Entry 5DO0 (X-ray diffraction, 2.60 A resolution); this record covers chains B and A.

# Chain B (and A)
Protein: protein lysine methyltransferase 1
Source organism: Rickettsia prowazekii (strain Madrid E)
Notes: chain A of this document is another copy of the same molecule, construct and numbering; everything in this record applies to it too
Reference sequence: O05979 (Y789_RICPR); numbering as in UniProt (aligned over 1-553)
Sequence (554 residues; numbered 0 to 553; the number before each row is that of its first residue; numbering starts at 0):
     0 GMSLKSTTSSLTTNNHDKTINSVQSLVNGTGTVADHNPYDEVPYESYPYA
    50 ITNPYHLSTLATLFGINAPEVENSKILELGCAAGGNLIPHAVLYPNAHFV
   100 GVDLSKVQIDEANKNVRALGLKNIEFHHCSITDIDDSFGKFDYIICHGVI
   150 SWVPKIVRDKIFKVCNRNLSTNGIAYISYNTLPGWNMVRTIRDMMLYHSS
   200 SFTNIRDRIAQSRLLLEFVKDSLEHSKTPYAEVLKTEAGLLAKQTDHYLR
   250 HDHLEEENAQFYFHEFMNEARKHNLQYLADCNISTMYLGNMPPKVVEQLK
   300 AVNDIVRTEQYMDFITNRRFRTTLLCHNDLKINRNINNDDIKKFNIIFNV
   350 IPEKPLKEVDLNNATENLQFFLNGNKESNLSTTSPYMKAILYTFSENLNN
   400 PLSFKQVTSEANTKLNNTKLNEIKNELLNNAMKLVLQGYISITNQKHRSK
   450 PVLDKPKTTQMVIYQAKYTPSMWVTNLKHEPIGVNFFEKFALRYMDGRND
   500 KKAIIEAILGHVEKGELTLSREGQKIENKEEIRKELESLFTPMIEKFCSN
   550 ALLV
Unresolved in the structure: 0-42 (chain A: 0-42, 200-205)
Construct notes: expression tag (0)

# How chain B and chain A interact
Contacting residue pairs (56; chain B residue first):
  P182(B) with T189(A)
  N185(B) with N185(A); R188(A); T189(A)
  R188(B) with N185(A); R188(A)
  T189(B) with P182(A); N185(A); F313(A)
  D192(B) with Y261(A), hydrogen bond
  M193(B) with F313(A), hydrophobic
  Y196(B) with H263(A); R306(A), hydrogen bond (backbone-side chain); Q309(A); Y310(A), hydrophobic
  H197(B) with R306(A); Y310(A), hydrogen bond
  S199(B) with R306(A)
  S200(B) with R306(A)
  D220(B) with P291(A); K293(A), salt bridge
  S221(B) with M290(A); P291(A); V294(A)
  Y229(B) with F313(A), hydrogen bond (side chain-backbone); I314(A); N316(A)
  L233(B) with F313(A); I314(A), hydrophobic
  Y261(B) with D192(A), hydrogen bond
  H263(B) with Y196(A)
  M290(B) with S221(A)
  P291(B) with D220(A); S221(A); E223(A)
  V294(B) with F217(A), hydrophobic; D220(A); S221(A)
  Q297(B) with F217(A)
  V305(B) with Y196(A)
  R306(B) with Y196(A), hydrogen bond (side chain-backbone); H197(A); S199(A), hydrogen bond
  Q309(B) with Y196(A)
  Y310(B) with L214(A), hydrophobic; F217(A), hydrogen bond (side chain-backbone); V218(A), hydrogen bond (side chain-backbone); S221(A), hydrogen bond
  F313(B) with T189(A); M193(A), hydrophobic; Y229(A), hydrogen bond (backbone-side chain); L233(A)
  I314(B) with S221(A); Y229(A); L233(A), hydrophobic
  N316(B) with Y229(A)
Other interface residues (no listed pair), chain B (31 interface residues in all): L222, P228, K293, T315
Other interface residues (no listed pair), chain A (33 interface residues in all): L222, P228, V305, T315

# Summary
The interface between chain B and chain A involves 31 residues on one side and 33 on the other; the contacts
include 11 hydrogen bonds and 1 salt bridge. Among the polar pairs are D220(B)-K293(A), D192(B)-Y261(A) and
Y196(B)-R306(A).
Both chains are protein lysine methyltransferase 1 (Rickettsia prowazekii (strain Madrid E)). Entry 5DO0 (The
structure of PKMT1 from Rickettsia prowazekii) was determined by X-ray diffraction, deposited together with
5DOO, 5DPD and 5DPL.
